PDB entry 8YGS | electron microscopy, 3.47 A resolution | chains B and H of the 7 polymer chains in the assembly

[Chain B]
Protein: Outer capsid protein VP4
Organism: Rotavirus A
Reference sequence: A0A5J6BC68 (A0A5J6BC68_9REOV); residues -2 to 578 here correspond to UniProt positions 1-581 (UniProt number = residue number + 3)
Amino-acid sequence (581 residues; numbered -2 to 578; the number before each row is that of its first residue; numbers below 1 keep their minus sign (Gly-2 is residue -2)):
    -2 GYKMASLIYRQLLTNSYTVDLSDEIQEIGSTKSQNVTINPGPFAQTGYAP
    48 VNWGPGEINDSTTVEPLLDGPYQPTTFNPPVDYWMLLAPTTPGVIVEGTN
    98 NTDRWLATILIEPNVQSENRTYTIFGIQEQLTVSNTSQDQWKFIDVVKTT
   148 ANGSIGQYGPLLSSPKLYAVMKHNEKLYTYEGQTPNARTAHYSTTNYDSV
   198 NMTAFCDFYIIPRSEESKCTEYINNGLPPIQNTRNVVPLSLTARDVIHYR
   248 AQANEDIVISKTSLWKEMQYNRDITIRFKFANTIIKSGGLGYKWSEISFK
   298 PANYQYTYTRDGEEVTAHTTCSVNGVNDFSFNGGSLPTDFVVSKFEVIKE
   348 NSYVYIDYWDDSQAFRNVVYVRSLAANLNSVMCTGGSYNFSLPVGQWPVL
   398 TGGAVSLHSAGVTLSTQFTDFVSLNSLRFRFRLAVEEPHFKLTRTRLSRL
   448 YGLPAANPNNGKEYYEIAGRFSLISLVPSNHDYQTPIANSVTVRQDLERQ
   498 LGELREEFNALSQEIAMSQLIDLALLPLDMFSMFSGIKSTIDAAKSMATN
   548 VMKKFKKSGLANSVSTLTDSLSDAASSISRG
Disordered / not traced: -2 to 31, 68-252, 477-578
Differences from the reference sequence: conflict Ser332 (Tyr335 in A0A5J6BC68), Ser445 (Asp448 in A0A5J6BC68), Asn454 (Asp457 in A0A5J6BC68), His478 (Asp481 in A0A5J6BC68)

[Chain H]
Protein: Antibody 7H13 heavy chain
Organism: Mus musculus
Notes: antibody fragment or engineered binder
Amino-acid sequence (116 residues; each row starts with the number of its first residue):
     1 QVQLKESGPGLVAPSQSLSITCTVSGFSLSRYSVHWVRQPPGKGLEWLGM
    51 IWNIGSTDYNSALKSRLSISKDNSQSQVFLKLNSLQTDDAAIYYCARNSG
   101 FDLFDFWGQGTTLTVS
Disordered / not traced: 1, 116
Disulfide bonds: Cys22-Cys95

[Chain B / chain H interface]
Contacting residue pairs - 22 pairs, chain B then chain H:
  Gln266(B) - Ser56(H)  hydrogen bond
  Gln266(B) - Thr57(H)
  Asn268(B) - Trp52(H)
  Asn268(B) - Asp58(H)
  Ser370(B) - Ile54(H)
  Ala372(B) - Trp52(H)
  Ala372(B) - Ile54(H)  hydrophobic
  Asn374(B) - Met50(H)
  Asn374(B) - Trp52(H)
  Asn374(B) - Asn98(H)  hydrogen bond
  Asn374(B) - Gly100(H)
  Asn374(B) - Phe101(H)
  Asn376(B) - Phe101(H)
  Gly466(B) - Phe101(H)
  Arg467(B) - Trp52(H)
  Arg467(B) - Asp58(H)  salt bridge
  Arg467(B) - Phe101(H)
  Phe468(B) - Trp52(H)
  Ser469(B) - Trp52(H)
  Ser469(B) - Ile54(H)
  Ser469(B) - Ser56(H)  hydrogen bond
  Ile471(B) - Ile54(H)  hydrophobic
Interface residues without a listed pair, chain B (13 interface residues in all): Asp270, Leu375

[Summary]
The interface between chain B and chain H involves 13 residues on one side and 9 on the other, with 3 hydrogen
bonds and 1 salt bridge. Polar pairs include Arg467(B)-Asp58(H), Gln266(B)-Ser56(H) and Asn374(B)-Asn98(H).
Here chain B is Outer capsid protein VP4 (Rotavirus A) and chain H is Antibody 7H13 heavy chain (Mus
musculus). Entry 8YGS (Cryo-EM structure of simian rotavirus SA11 VP4 in complex with nAb 7H13) was determined
by electron microscopy, deposited together with 8YGR, 8YGT and 8YGU.
